8GU5 - chain A; structure by X-ray diffraction, 2.02 A resolution.

Chain A:
Molecule: Poly(ethylene terephthalate) hydrolase
From: Ideonella sakaiensis (strain NBRC 110686 / TISTR 2288 / 201-F6)
Notes: EC 3.1.1.101
UniProtKB: A0A0K8P6T7 (PETH_IDESA); residues 2-264 here correspond to UniProt positions 28-290 (UniProt number = residue number + 26)
Amino-acid sequence (272 residues; numbered 1 to 272; the number before each row is that of its first residue):
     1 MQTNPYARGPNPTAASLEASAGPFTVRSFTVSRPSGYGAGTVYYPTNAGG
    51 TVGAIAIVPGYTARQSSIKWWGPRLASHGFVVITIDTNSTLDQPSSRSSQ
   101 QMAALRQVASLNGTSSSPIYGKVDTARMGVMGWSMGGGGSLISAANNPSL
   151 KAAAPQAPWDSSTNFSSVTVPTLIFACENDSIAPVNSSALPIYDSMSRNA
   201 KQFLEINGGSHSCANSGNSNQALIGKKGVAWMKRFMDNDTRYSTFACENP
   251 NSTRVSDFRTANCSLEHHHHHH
Disordered / not traced: 1, 265-272
Construct notes: initiating methionine (1); expression tag (265-272)
Disulfides: Cys177-Cys213

Overview:
Chain A is Poly(ethylene terephthalate) hydrolase (Ideonella sakaiensis (strain NBRC 110686 / TISTR 2288 /
201-F6)); the structure, Wild type poly(ethylene terephthalate) hydrolase, was determined by X-ray diffraction
(same publication as 8GU4).
